1QGU - chains B and D of the 4 polymer chains in the assembly; structure by X-ray diffraction, 1.60 A resolution.

# Chain B (and D)
Name: Protein (nitrogenase molybdenum iron protein)
Organism: Klebsiella pneumoniae
Notes: EC 1.18.6.1; chain D of this document is another copy of the same molecule, construct and numbering; everything in this record applies to it too
Reference sequence: P09772 (NIFK_KLEPN); residues 1-519 here correspond to UniProt positions 2-520 (UniProt number = residue number + 1)
Amino-acid sequence (519 residues; each row starts with the number of its first residue):
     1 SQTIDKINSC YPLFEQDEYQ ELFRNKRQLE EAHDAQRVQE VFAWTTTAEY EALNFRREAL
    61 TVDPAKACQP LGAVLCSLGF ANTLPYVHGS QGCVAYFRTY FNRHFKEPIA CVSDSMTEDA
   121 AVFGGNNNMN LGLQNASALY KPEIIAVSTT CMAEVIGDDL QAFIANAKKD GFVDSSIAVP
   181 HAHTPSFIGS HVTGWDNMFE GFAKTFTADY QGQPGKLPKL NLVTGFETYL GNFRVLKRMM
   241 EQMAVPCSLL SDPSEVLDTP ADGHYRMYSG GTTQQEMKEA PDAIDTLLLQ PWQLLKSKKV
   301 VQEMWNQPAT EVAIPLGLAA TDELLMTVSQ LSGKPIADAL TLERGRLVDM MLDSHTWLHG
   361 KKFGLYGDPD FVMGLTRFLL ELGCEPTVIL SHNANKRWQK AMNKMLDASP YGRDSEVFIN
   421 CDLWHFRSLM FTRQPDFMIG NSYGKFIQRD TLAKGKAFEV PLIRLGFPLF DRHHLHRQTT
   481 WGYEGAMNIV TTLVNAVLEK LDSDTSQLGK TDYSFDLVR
Bound ions: fe(8)-S(7) cluster Fe: Cys68, Cys93, Cys151 (shared with 3 residues of chain A); Mg2+ site 1: Lys106, Glu107 (shared with Asp349(D), Asp353(D) of chain D); Mg2+ site 2: Asp349, Asp353 (shared with Lys106(D), Glu107(D) of chain D); Mg2+ site 3 near Asp407 (its only coordinating residue here)
Ligand contacts: fe(8)-S(7) cluster (CLF): Cys68, Pro70, Ser90, Gly92, Cys93, Tyr96, Phe97, Thr150, Cys151, Ser186
Curated features (UniProtKB/Swiss-Prot):
  - binding site ([8Fe-7S] cluster): Cys68, Cys93, Cys151, Ser186

# Interface between chain B and chain D
Residue-residue contacts (123; chain B residue first):
  Cys10(B) - Tyr513(D)
  Cys10(B) - Ser514(D)
  Tyr11(B) - Leu501(D)  hydrophobic
  Tyr11(B) - Asp504(D)
  Tyr11(B) - Thr505(D)
  Tyr11(B) - Tyr513(D)
  Tyr11(B) - Ser514(D)
  Phe14(B) - Tyr513(D)
  Glu15(B) - Thr511(D)
  Glu15(B) - Tyr513(D)  hydrogen bond
  Phe42(B) - Leu508(D)  hydrophobic
  Arg103(B) - Val518(D)
  Lys106(B) - Asp353(D)
  Lys106(B) - Arg519(D)  hydrogen bond (side chain-backbone)
  Glu107(B) - Asp349(D)
  Arg234(B) - Arg346(D)
  Glu255(B) - Arg346(D)  salt bridge
  Asp258(B) - Arg346(D)  salt bridge
  Pro260(B) - Leu342(D)
  Pro260(B) - Gly345(D)
  Ala261(B) - Gly345(D)  hydrogen bond (backbone-backbone)
  Ala261(B) - Val348(D)
  Ala261(B) - Asp349(D)
  Ala261(B) - Leu352(D)  hydrophobic
  Leu342(B) - Pro260(D)
  Gly345(B) - Pro260(D)
  Gly345(B) - Ala261(D)  hydrogen bond (backbone-backbone)
  Arg346(B) - Arg234(D)
  Arg346(B) - Glu255(D)  salt bridge
  Arg346(B) - Asp258(D)  salt bridge
  Val348(B) - Ala261(D)
  Asp349(B) - Glu107(D)
  Asp349(B) - Ala261(D)
  Met350(B) - His474(D)
  Met350(B) - Arg477(D)
  Leu352(B) - Ala261(D)  hydrophobic
  Asp353(B) - Lys106(D)
  Asp353(B) - His473(D)
  Asp353(B) - His474(D)
  Ser354(B) - His473(D)  hydrogen bond
  Ser354(B) - His474(D)  hydrogen bond
  Trp357(B) - His473(D)
  Ser442(B) - Leu517(D)
  Tyr443(B) - Leu517(D)  hydrophobic
  Lys445(B) - Asp502(D)  salt bridge
  Lys445(B) - Phe515(D)
  Lys445(B) - Asp516(D)  hydrogen bond (side chain-backbone)
  Phe446(B) - Phe515(D)
  Arg449(B) - Ser506(D)
  Arg449(B) - Leu508(D)
  Arg449(B) - Asp512(D)  salt bridge
  Arg449(B) - Phe515(D)
  Leu452(B) - Ser506(D)
  Ala453(B) - Leu508(D)  hydrophobic
  Arg464(B) - Asp502(D)  salt bridge
  Phe470(B) - Leu517(D)
  Phe470(B) - Val518(D)
  Phe470(B) - Arg519(D)  hydrogen bond (backbone-backbone)
  Asp471(B) - Leu498(D)
  Asp471(B) - Asp502(D)
  Asp471(B) - Leu517(D)
  Arg472(B) - Asn495(D)
  Arg472(B) - Leu498(D)
  Arg472(B) - Glu499(D)
  Arg472(B) - Asp502(D)  salt bridge
  His473(B) - Asp353(D)
  His473(B) - Ser354(D)  hydrogen bond
  His473(B) - Trp357(D)
  His473(B) - Thr491(D)
  His473(B) - Val494(D)
  His473(B) - Asn495(D)  hydrogen bond (backbone-side chain)
  His473(B) - Leu498(D)
  His473(B) - Arg519(D)  hydrogen bond (side chain-backbone)
  His474(B) - Met350(D)
  His474(B) - Asp353(D)
  His474(B) - Ser354(D)  hydrogen bond
  His474(B) - Thr491(D)
  Leu475(B) - Asn495(D)
  Arg477(B) - Met350(D)
  Arg477(B) - Met487(D)
  Thr491(B) - His473(D)
  Thr491(B) - His474(D)
  Val494(B) - His473(D)
  Asn495(B) - Arg472(D)
  Asn495(B) - His473(D)  hydrogen bond (side chain-backbone)
  Asn495(B) - Leu475(D)
  Leu498(B) - Asp471(D)
  Leu498(B) - Arg472(D)
  Leu498(B) - His473(D)
  Glu499(B) - Arg472(D)
  Leu501(B) - Tyr11(D)  hydrophobic
  Asp502(B) - Lys445(D)  salt bridge
  Asp502(B) - Arg464(D)  salt bridge
  Asp502(B) - Asp471(D)
  Asp502(B) - Arg472(D)  salt bridge
  Asp504(B) - Tyr11(D)
  Thr505(B) - Tyr11(D)
  Ser506(B) - Arg449(D)
  Ser506(B) - Leu452(D)
  Leu508(B) - Phe42(D)  hydrophobic
  Leu508(B) - Arg449(D)
  Leu508(B) - Ala453(D)  hydrophobic
  Thr511(B) - Glu15(D)
  Asp512(B) - Arg449(D)  salt bridge
  Tyr513(B) - Cys10(D)
  Tyr513(B) - Tyr11(D)
  Tyr513(B) - Phe14(D)
  Tyr513(B) - Glu15(D)  hydrogen bond
  Ser514(B) - Cys10(D)
  Ser514(B) - Tyr11(D)
  Phe515(B) - Lys445(D)
  Phe515(B) - Phe446(D)
  Phe515(B) - Arg449(D)
  Asp516(B) - Lys445(D)  hydrogen bond (backbone-side chain)
  Leu517(B) - Ser442(D)
  Leu517(B) - Tyr443(D)  hydrophobic
  Leu517(B) - Phe470(D)
  Leu517(B) - Asp471(D)
  Val518(B) - Arg103(D)
  Val518(B) - Phe470(D)
  Arg519(B) - Lys106(D)  hydrogen bond (backbone-side chain)
  Arg519(B) - Phe470(D)  hydrogen bond (backbone-backbone)
  Arg519(B) - His473(D)  hydrogen bond (backbone-side chain)
Also at the interface, not in a pair above, chain B (62 interface residues in all): Thr259, Asp450, Met487, Lys510
Also at the interface, not in a pair above, chain D (62 interface residues in all): Thr259, Asp450, Lys510

# Overview
Chain B and chain D each contribute 62 residues to their interface, with 18 hydrogen bonds and 12 salt
bridges. Polar pairs include Glu255(B)-Arg346(D), Asp258(B)-Arg346(D) and Lys445(B)-Asp502(D). Bound to chain
B: fe(8)-S(7) cluster. Curated annotation (UniProt) lists 4 [8Fe-7S] cluster-binding residues on chain B.
Chain B and chain D are both Protein (nitrogenase molybdenum iron protein) (Klebsiella pneumoniae); the
structure, Nitrogenase mo-Fe protein from klebsiella pneumoniae, dithionite-reduced state, was determined by
X-ray diffraction, deposited together with 1QH1 and 1QH8.
